Entry 2QKI (X-ray diffraction, 2.40 A resolution); this record covers chains A and C of the 4 polymer chains in the assembly.

# Chain A
Molecule: Complement C3
Organism: Homo sapiens
UniProt: P01024 (CO3_HUMAN); residues 1-643 here correspond to UniProt positions 23-665 (UniProt number = residue number + 22)
Chain sequence (643 residues; row label = number of the first residue in the row):
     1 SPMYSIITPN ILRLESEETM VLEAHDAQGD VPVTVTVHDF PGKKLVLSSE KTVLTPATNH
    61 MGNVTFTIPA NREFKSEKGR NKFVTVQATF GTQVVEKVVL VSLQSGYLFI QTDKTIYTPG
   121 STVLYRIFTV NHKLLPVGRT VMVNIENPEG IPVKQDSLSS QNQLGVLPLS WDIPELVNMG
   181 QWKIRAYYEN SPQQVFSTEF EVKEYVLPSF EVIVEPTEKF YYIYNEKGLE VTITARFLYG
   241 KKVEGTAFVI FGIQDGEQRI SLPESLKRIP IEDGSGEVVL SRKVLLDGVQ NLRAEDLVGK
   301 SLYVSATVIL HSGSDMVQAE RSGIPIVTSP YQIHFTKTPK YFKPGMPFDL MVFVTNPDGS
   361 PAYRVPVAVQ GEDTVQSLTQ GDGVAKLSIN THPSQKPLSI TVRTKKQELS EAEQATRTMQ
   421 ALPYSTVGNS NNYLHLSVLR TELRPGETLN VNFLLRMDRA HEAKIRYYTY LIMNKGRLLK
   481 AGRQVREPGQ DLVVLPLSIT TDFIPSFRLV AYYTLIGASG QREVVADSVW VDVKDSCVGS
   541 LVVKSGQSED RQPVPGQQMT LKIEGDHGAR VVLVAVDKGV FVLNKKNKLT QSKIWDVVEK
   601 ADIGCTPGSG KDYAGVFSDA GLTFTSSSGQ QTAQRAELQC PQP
Not modelled in the structure: 1, 73-78, 291-292, 549-551
Curated features (UniProtKB/Swiss-Prot):
  - site: S519, G520 (Microbial infection: Cleavage)
  - modified residue (Phosphoserine): S16, S48, S275, S281
  - glycosylation: N63 (N-linked (GlcNAc...) asparagine)
Disulfide bonds: C605-C640
Covalent attachments: N-acetylglucosamine (NAG) linked to N63
Bound ions: K+: P505, D532, V533, D535
Reported in the primary citation:
  - binding site for bromide ion: R459
  - conformationally variable residues (loop rearrangement, side-chain flip): P347, N390, H392, P393, R456
  - specificity-determining residues: G345, H392, P393, L454, R459 (by similarity / conservation)

# Chain C
Molecule: Complement C3
Organism: Homo sapiens
UniProt: P01024 (CO3_HUMAN); residues 1299-1641 here correspond to UniProt positions 1321-1663 (UniProt number = residue number + 22)
Chain sequence (343 residues; numbered 1299 to 1641; the number before each row is that of its first residue):
  1299 SEETKENEGF TVTAEGKGQG TLSVVTMYHA KAKDQLTCNK FDLKVTIKPA PETEKRPQDA
  1359 KNTMILEICT RYRGDQDATM SILDISMMTG FAPDTDDLKQ LANGVDRYIS KYELDKAFSD
  1419 RNTLIIYLDK VSHSEDDCLA FKVHQYFNVE LIQPGAVKVY AYYNLEESCT RFYHPEKEDG
  1479 KLNKLCRDEL CRCAEENCFI QKSDDKVTLE ERLDKACEPG VDYVYKTRLV KVQLSNDFDE
  1539 YIMAIEQTIK SGSDEVQVGQ QRTFISPIKC REALKLEEKK HYLMWGLSSD FWGEKPNLSY
  1599 IIGKDTWVEH WPEEDECQDE ENQKQCQDLG AFTESMVVFG CPN
Not modelled in the structure: 1299-1334, 1350-1358, 1500-1504, 1641
Curated features (UniProtKB/Swiss-Prot):
  - region: E1612 to F1637 (Interaction with CFP/properdin)
  - site: N1641 (Coordinates Mg(2+) for interaction with Complement factor B Bb fragment (CFB))
  - modified residue (Phosphoserine): S1299, S1551
  - glycosylation: N1595 (N-linked (GlcNAc...) asparagine)
Disulfide bonds: C1336-C1467, C1367-C1436, C1484-C1489, C1496-C1568, C1515-C1639, C1615-C1624
Bound ions: K+: A1400, G1402, R1405

# Interface between chain A and chain C
Pairs across the interface - 23 pairs, chain A then chain C:
  T246(A) - Y1425(C)
  F248(A) - M1378(C)  hydrophobic
  F248(A) - I1380(C)  hydrophobic
  F248(A) - Y1425(C)  hydrophobic
  F248(A) - Y1460(C)  hydrophobic
  I250(A) - Y1460(C)
  L266(A) - Y1460(C)
  R268(A) - M1378(C)
  R268(A) - Y1406(C)
  R268(A) - Y1425(C)
  R268(A) - D1427(C)  salt bridge
  I309(A) - I1380(C)  hydrophobic
  I309(A) - Y1425(C)
  I309(A) - Y1458(C)
  L310(A) - I1423(C)
  H311(A) - S1408(C)
  H311(A) - Y1410(C)
  H311(A) - I1423(C)
  S312(A) - T1421(C)
  G313(A) - I1423(C)
  M316(A) - Y1458(C)  hydrophobic
  M316(A) - Y1460(C)
  M316(A) - L1463(C)  hydrophobic
Other interface residues (no listed pair), chain A (13 interface residues in all): P270, T307
Other interface residues (no listed pair), chain C (16 interface residues in all): T1377, D1382, E1411, L1426

# Overview
The interface between chain A and chain C involves 13 residues on one side and 16 on the other; the contacts
include 1 salt bridge. Its one salt-bridged contact is R268(A)-D1427(C). N-acetylglucosamine is covalently
linked to N63(A). The paper reports a binding site for bromide ion at R459(A); specificity determinants
G345(A), H392(A) and P393(A) among others.
Chain A is Complement C3 and chain C is Complement C3, both from Homo sapiens; the structure, Human C3c in
complex with the inhibitor compstatin, was determined by X-ray diffraction.
